Entry 3MRC (X-ray diffraction, 1.80 A resolution); this record covers chains A and P of the 3 polymer chains in the assembly.

== Chain A ==
Protein: HLA class I histocompatibility antigen, A-2 alpha chain
From: Homo sapiens
Notes: fragment: HLA-A*0201 alpha chain, UNP resiude 25-300
UniProtKB: P01892 (1A02_HUMAN); residues 1-276 here correspond to UniProt positions 25-300 (UniProt number = residue number + 24)
Chain sequence (276 residues; row label = number of the first residue in the row):
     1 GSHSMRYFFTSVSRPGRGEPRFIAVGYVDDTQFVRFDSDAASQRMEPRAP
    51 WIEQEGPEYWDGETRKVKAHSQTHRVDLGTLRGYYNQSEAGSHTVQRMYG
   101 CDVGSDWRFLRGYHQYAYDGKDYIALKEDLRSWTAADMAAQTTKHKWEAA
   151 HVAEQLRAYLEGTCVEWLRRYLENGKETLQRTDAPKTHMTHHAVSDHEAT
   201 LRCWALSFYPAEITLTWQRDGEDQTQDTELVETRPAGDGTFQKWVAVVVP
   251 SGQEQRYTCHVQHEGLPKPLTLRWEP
Disordered / not traced: 275-276
Differences from the reference sequence: engineered mutation V245 (Ala269 in P01892)
Cystine bridges: C101-C164, C203-C259

== Chain P ==
Protein: 9-meric peptide from Tegument protein pp65
UniProtKB: Q6SW59 (Q6SW59_HCMV); residues 1-9 here correspond to UniProt positions 495-503 (UniProt number = residue number + 494)
Chain sequence (9 residues; numbered 1 to 9; the number before each row is that of its first residue):
     1 NLVPMCATV
Differences from the reference sequence: engineered mutation C6 (Val500 in Q6SW59)
From the paper describing this entry:
  - conformationally variable residues (register shift): P4 to C6

== Interface between chain A and chain P ==
Contacting residue pairs - 39 pairs, chain A then chain P:
  M5(A) with N1(P)
  Y7(A) with N1(P), hydrogen bond (side chain-backbone); L2(P), hydrophobic
  F9(A) with L2(P), hydrophobic
  M45(A) with L2(P), hydrophobic
  E63(A) with N1(P); L2(P), hydrogen bond (side chain-backbone)
  K66(A) with N1(P); L2(P), hydrogen bond (side chain-backbone)
  V67(A) with L2(P)
  H70(A) with M5(P)
  T73(A) with M5(P), hydrogen bond (side chain-backbone); C6(P); A7(P)
  V76(A) with T8(P)
  D77(A) with T8(P); V9(P), hydrogen bond (side chain-backbone)
  T80(A) with V9(P)
  L81(A) with V9(P), hydrophobic
  Y84(A) with V9(P), hydrogen bond (side chain-backbone)
  R97(A) with M5(P)
  Y99(A) with L2(P); V3(P), hydrogen bond (side chain-backbone); M5(P), hydrophobic
  H114(A) with M5(P)
  Y116(A) with V9(P)
  T143(A) with V9(P), hydrogen bond (side chain-backbone)
  K146(A) with T8(P), hydrogen bond; V9(P), hydrogen bond (side chain-backbone)
  W147(A) with A7(P); T8(P), hydrogen bond (side chain-backbone); V9(P), hydrophobic
  V152(A) with A7(P), hydrophobic
  Y159(A) with N1(P), hydrogen bond (side chain-backbone); L2(P); V3(P), hydrophobic
  T163(A) with N1(P)
  W167(A) with N1(P), hydrogen bond
  Y171(A) with N1(P), hydrogen bond (side chain-backbone)
Interface residues without a listed pair, chain A (30 interface residues in all): Y59, A69, Y123, L156
Interface residues without a listed pair, chain P (9 interface residues in all): P4

== In short ==
30 residues of chain A face 9 of chain P across their interface, with 14 hydrogen bonds. Polar pairs include
Y7(A)-N1(P), E63(A)-L2(P) and K66(A)-L2(P). From the paper: conformational variability at P4(P).
Here chain A is HLA class I histocompatibility antigen, A-2 alpha chain (Homo sapiens) and chain P is 9-meric
peptide from Tegument protein pp65. Entry 3MRC (Crystal Structure of MHC class I HLA-A2 molecule complexed
with HCMV pp65-495-503 nonapeptide V6C variant) was determined by X-ray diffraction together with 3MRD, 3MRE,
3MRG, 3MRH, 3MRL, 3MRO and 3MRR from the same study.
